8HR7 - chains J and L of the 19 polymer chains in the assembly; structure by electron microscopy, 3.96 A resolution.

Chain J (and L):
Name: Adenosine deaminase
Organism: Escherichia coli
Notes: chain L of this document is another copy of the same molecule, construct and numbering; everything in this record applies to it too
UniProtKB: A0A8E2SFD7 (A0A8E2SFD7_ECOLX); residue numbers follow UniProt; this construct covers 1-799
Chain sequence (799 residues; numbered 1 to 799; the number before each row is that of its first residue):
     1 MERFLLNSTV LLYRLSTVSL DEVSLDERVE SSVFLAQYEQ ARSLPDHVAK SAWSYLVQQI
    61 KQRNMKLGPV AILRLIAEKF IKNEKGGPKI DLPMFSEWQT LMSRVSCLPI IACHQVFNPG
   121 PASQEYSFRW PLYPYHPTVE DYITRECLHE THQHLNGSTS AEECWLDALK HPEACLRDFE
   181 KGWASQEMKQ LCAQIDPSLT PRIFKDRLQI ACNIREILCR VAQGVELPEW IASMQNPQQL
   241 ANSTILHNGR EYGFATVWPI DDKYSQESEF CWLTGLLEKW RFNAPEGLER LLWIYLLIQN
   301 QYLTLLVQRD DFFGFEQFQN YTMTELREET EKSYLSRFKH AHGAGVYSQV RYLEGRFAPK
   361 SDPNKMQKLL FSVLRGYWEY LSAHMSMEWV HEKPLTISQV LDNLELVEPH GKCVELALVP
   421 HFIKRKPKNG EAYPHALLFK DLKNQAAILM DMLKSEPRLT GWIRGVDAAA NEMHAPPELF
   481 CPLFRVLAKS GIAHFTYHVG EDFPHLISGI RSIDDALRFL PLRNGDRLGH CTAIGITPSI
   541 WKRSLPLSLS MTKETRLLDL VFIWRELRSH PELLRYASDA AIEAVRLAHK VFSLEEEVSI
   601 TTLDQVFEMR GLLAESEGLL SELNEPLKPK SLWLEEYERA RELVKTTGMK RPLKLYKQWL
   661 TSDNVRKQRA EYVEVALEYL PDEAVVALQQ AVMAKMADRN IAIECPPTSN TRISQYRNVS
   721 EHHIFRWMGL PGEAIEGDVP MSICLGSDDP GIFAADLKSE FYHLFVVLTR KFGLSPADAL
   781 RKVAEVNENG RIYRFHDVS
Disordered / not traced: 312-322, 620-630, 799
Sequence notes: conflict T274 (Ile in A0A8E2SFD7)

How chain J and chain L interact:
Pairs across the interface (16):
  P571(J) - P571(L)
  L574(J) - R568(L)
  L574(J) - L574(L)  hydrophobic
  R575(J) - S569(L)
  S578(J) - R568(L)
  D579(J) - R568(L)  salt bridge
  I582(J) - W564(L)  hydrophobic
  R586(J) - Q605(L)
  H589(J) - M649(L)
  E595(J) - K650(L)
  E595(J) - R651(L)
  E596(J) - R651(L)
  E597(J) - E597(L)
  E597(J) - V598(L)
  E597(J) - S599(L)  hydrogen bond (side chain-backbone)
  E597(J) - R651(L)
Other interface residues (no listed pair), chain J (13 interface residues in all): V585, K590
Other interface residues (no listed pair), chain L (17 interface residues in all): T601, T602, D604, T647, G648

Overview:
13 residues of chain J face 17 of chain L across their interface; the contacts include 1 hydrogen bond and 1
salt bridge. Polar pairs include D579(J)-R568(L) and E597(J)-S599(L).
Both chains are Adenosine deaminase (Escherichia coli). Entry 8HR7 (Structure of RdrA-RdrB complex) was
determined by electron microscopy, deposited together with 8HR8, 8HR9, 8HRA, 8HRB and 8HRC.
